2WM0 - chain A; structure by X-ray diffraction, 1.90 A resolution.

== Chain A ==
Molecule: Chitinase A
Source organism: Serratia marcescens
Notes: EC 3.2.1.14
Reference sequence: A6XFF7 (A6XFF7_SERMA); residues 24-542 here correspond to UniProt positions 2-520 (UniProt number = residue number - 22)
Amino-acid sequence (548 residues; row label = number of the first residue in the row):
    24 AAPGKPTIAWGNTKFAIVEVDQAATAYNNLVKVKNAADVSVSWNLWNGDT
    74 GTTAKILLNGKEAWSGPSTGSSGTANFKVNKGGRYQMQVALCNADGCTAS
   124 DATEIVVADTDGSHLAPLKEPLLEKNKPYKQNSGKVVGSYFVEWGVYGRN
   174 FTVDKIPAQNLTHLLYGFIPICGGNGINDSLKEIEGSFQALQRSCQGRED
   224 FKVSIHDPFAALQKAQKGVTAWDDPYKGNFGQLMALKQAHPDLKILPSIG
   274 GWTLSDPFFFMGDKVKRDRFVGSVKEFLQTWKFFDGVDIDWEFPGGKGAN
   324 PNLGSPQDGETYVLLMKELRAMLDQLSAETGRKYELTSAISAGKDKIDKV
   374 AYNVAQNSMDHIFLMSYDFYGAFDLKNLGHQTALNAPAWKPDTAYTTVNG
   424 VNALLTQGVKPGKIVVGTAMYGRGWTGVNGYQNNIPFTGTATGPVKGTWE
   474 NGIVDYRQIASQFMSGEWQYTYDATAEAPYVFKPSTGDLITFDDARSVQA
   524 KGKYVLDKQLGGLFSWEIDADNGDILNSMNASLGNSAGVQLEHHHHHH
Disordered / not traced: 562-571
Disulfide bonds: Cys115-Cys120, Cys195-Cys218
Ligand contacts:
  - 1,4-diethylene dioxide (DIO): Tyr50, Asn51, Val54, Val56, Arg221, Glu299, Thr303
  - N-acetylglucosamine / NGT: Tyr163, Trp167, Arg172, Phe191, Leu204, Ile207, His229, Gly274, Trp275, Thr276, Leu277, Asp313, Glu315, Ala362, Met388, Tyr390, Asp391, Tyr444, Arg446, Glu473, Ile476, Trp539, Glu540

== Summary ==
Chain A binds N-acetylglucosamine / NGT and 1,4-diethylene dioxide.
Chain A is Chitinase A (Serratia marcescens); the structure, Chitinase A from Serratia marcescens ATCC990 in
complex with Chitobio- thiazoline thioamide, was determined by X-ray diffraction (same publication as 2WK2,
2WLY and 2WLZ).
